PDB entry 9BEW | electron microscopy, 3.30 A resolution | chains C and D of the 18 polymer chains in the assembly

== Chain C ==
Molecule: 3BNC117 heavy chain
Organism: Homo sapiens
Notes: fragment: Fab
Sequence (226 residues; each row starts with the number of its first residue; a row labelled like 71A-71D holds insertion residues (71A, then the next letters in order)):
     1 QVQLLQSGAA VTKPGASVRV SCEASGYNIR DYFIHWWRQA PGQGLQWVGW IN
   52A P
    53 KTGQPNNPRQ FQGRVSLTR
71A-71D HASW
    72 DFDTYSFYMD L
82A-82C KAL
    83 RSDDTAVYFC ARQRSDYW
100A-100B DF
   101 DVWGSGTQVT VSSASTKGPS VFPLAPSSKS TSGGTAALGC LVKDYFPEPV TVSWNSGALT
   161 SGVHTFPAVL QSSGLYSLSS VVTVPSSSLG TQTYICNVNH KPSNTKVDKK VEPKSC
Unresolved in the structure: 112-216
Disulfide bonds: Cys-22/Cys-92

== Chain D ==
Molecule: 3BNC117 light chain
Organism: Homo sapiens
Notes: fragment: Fab
Sequence (206 residues; each row starts with the number of its first residue; note: 8 numbers in that range are skipped by the numbering (no residue carries them; nothing is unmodelled there)):
     1 DIQMTQSPSS LSASVGDTVT ITCQANG
    32 YLNWYQQRRG KAPKLLIYDG SKLERGVPSR FSGRRWGQEY NLTINNLQPE DIATYFCQVY
    96 EFVVPGTRLD LKRTVAAPSV FIFPPSDEQL KSGTASVVCL LNNFYPREAK VQWKVDNALQ
   156 SGNSQESVTE QDSKDSTYSL SSTLTLSKAD YEKHKVYACE VTHQGLSSPV TKSFNRGEC
Unresolved in the structure: 105-214
Disulfide bonds: Cys-23/Cys-88
Glycans and other covalent adducts: N-acetylglucosamine (NAG) linked to Asn-72
Small-molecule neighbours: N-acetylglucosamine (NAG; 2-acetamido-2-deoxy-beta-D-glucopyranose): Gly-27, Tyr-32, Tyr-91

== Interface between chain C and chain D ==
Residue-residue contacts - 27 pairs, chain C then chain D:
  Trp-37(C) / Tyr-91(D)
  Trp-37(C) / Val-98(D)  hydrophobic
  Gln-39(C) / Gln-38(D)  hydrogen bond
  Leu-45(C) / Phe-87(D)  hydrophobic
  Leu-45(C) / Val-98(D)  hydrophobic
  Trp-47(C) / Glu-96(D)
  Phe-91(C) / Ala-43(D)  hydrophobic
  Arg-96(C) / Leu-46(D)
  Arg-96(C) / Tyr-49(D)
  Arg-96(C) / Glu-55(D)  salt bridge
  Asp-98(C) / Tyr-32(D)
  Tyr-99(C) / Tyr-32(D)
  Tyr-99(C) / Asn-34(D)  hydrogen bond (backbone-side chain)
  Tyr-99(C) / Asp-50(D)
  Trp-100(C) / Asn-34(D)  hydrogen bond (backbone-side chain)
  Trp-100(C) / Tyr-36(D)
  Trp-100(C) / Gln-89(D)
  Trp-100(C) / Tyr-91(D)
  Asp-100A(C) / Asn-34(D)  hydrogen bond
  Asp-100A(C) / Tyr-36(D)
  Asp-100A(C) / Tyr-49(D)
  Phe-100B(C) / Tyr-36(D)  hydrogen bond (backbone-side chain)
  Phe-100B(C) / Leu-46(D)
  Phe-100B(C) / Gln-89(D)
  Trp-103(C) / Tyr-36(D)
  Trp-103(C) / Pro-44(D)
  Gly-104(C) / Ala-43(D)
Also at the interface, not in a pair above, chain C (15 interface residues in all): Gly-44, Asp-101
Also at the interface, not in a pair above, chain D (17 interface residues in all): Lys-42, Pro-100

== Summary ==
Chain C and chain D form an interface of 15 and 17 residues respectively, with 5 hydrogen bonds and 1 salt
bridge. Polar contacts include Arg-96(C)/Glu-55(D), Gln-39(C)/Gln-38(D) and Tyr-99(C)/Asn-34(D). Bound to
chain D: N-acetylglucosamine. Covalently linked N-acetylglucosamine: at Asn-72(D).
Here chain C is 3BNC117 heavy chain and chain D is 3BNC117 light chain, both from Homo sapiens. Entry 9BEW
(Cryo-EM structure of the HIV-1 BG505 IDL Env trimer in complex with 3BNC117 and 10-1074 Fabs) was determined
by electron microscopy, deposited together with 9BER and 9BF6.
